Entry 8DC2 (electron microscopy, 2.99 A resolution); this record covers chains A and C of the 4 polymer chains in the assembly.

Chain A:
Name: CasLambda
Organism: uncultured virus
Amino-acid sequence (756 residues; each row starts with the number of its first residue):
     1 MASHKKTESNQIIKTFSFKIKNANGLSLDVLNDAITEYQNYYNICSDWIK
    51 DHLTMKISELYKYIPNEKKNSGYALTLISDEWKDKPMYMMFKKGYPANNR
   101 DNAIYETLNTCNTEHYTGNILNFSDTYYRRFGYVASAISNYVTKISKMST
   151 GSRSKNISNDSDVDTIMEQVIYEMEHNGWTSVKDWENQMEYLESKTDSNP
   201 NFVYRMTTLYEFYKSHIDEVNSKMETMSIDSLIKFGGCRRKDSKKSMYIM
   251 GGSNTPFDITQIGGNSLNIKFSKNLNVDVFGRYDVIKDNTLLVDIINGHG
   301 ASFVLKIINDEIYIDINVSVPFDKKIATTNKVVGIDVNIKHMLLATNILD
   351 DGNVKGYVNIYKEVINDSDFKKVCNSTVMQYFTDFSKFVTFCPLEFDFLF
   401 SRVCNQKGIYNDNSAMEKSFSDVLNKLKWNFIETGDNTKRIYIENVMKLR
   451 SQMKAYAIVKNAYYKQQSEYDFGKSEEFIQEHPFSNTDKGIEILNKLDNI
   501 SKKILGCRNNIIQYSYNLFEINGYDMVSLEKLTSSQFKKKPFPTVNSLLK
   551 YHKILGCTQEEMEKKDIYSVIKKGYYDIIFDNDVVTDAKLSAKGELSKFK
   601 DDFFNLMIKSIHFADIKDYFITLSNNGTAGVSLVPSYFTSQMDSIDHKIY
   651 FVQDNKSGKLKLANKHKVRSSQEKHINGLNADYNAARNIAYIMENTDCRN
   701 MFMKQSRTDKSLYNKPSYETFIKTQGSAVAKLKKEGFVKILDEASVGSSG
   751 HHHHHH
Disordered / not traced: 1-3, 541-595, 653-663, 743-756
Reported in the primary citation:
  - binding site for the 52-nt RNA strand: Glu444, Asn445, Ser451, Gln452, Lys496, Lys503, Asn510, Tyr619
  - binding site for DNA nts: Asn102, Ser253, Asn254
  - specificity-determining residues: Asn102

Chain C:
Molecule: DNA ts
Sequence (46 nucleotides; each row starts with the number of its first residue; numbers below 1 keep their minus sign (DC-34 is residue -34)):
   -34 CATTAACATTACTAAGAGGGTGAAGGTGATGCTACAAACGGTCAAG
Disordered / not traced: -34 to -17, 10-11

How chain A and chain C interact:
Residue-residue contacts (40; chain A residue first):
  His4(A) - DT-2(C)  salt bridge to the phosphate
  His4(A) - DA-1(C)  phosphate contact
  Lys5(A) - DA-1(C)  salt bridge to the phosphate
  Lys5(A) - DC0(C)  base contact
  Lys6(A) - DA-1(C)  hydrogen bond to the phosphate
  Lys6(A) - DC0(C)  phosphate contact
  Glu8(A) - DA-1(C)  base contact
  Ile13(A) - DA-1(C)  base contact
  Lys93(A) - DC-3(C)  phosphate contact
  Phe131(A) - DC0(C)  base contact
  Ser139(A) - DC-3(C)  sugar contact
  Ser139(A) - DT-2(C)  sugar contact
  Asn140(A) - DG-4(C)  base contact
  Thr143(A) - DG-4(C)  hydrogen bond to the sugar
  Lys147(A) - DG-4(C)  salt bridge to the phosphate
  Tyr248(A) - DA-1(C)  sugar contact
  Met250(A) - DA-1(C)  sugar contact
  Ser253(A) - DA2(C)  hydrogen bond to the base
  Asn254(A) - DA3(C)  base contact
  Gly300(A) - DC0(C)  phosphate contact
  Ala301(A) - DA-1(C)  phosphate contact
  Ala301(A) - DC0(C)  hydrogen bond to the phosphate
  Ser302(A) - DA-1(C)  sugar contact
  Asn317(A) - DA-1(C)  hydrogen bond to the base
  Gln480(A) - DG-13(C)  sugar contact
  Gln480(A) - DA-12(C)  sugar contact
  Pro483(A) - DA-11(C)  sugar contact
  Ser485(A) - DA-11(C)  hydrogen bond to the phosphate
  Ser485(A) - DG-10(C)  hydrogen bond to the phosphate
  Leu494(A) - DG-10(C)  phosphate contact
  Thr533(A) - DG-7(C)  phosphate contact
  Thr533(A) - DA-6(C)  phosphate contact
  Lys609(A) - DG-10(C)  base contact
  His612(A) - DT-8(C)  salt bridge to the phosphate
  His612(A) - DG-7(C)  salt bridge to the phosphate
  Phe613(A) - DG-7(C)  phosphate contact
  Ala614(A) - DG-7(C)  hydrogen bond to the phosphate
  Asp615(A) - DG-7(C)  hydrogen bond to the phosphate
  Lys617(A) - DA-6(C)  salt bridge to the phosphate
  Asp618(A) - DA-6(C)  phosphate contact
Interface residues without a listed pair, chain A (37 interface residues in all): Thr15, Val142, Ser146, Tyr463, Ser501, Ser534
Interface residues without a listed pair, chain C (18 interface residues in all): DG-9, DT-5, DA1, DC4

In short:
Chain A and chain C form an interface of 37 and 18 residues respectively; the contacts include 9 hydrogen
bonds and 6 salt bridges. Among the polar pairs are Ser253(A)-DA2(C), Asn317(A)-DA-1(C) and Thr143(A)-DG-4(C).
The paper reports a binding site for the 52-nt RNA strand at Glu444(A), Asn445(A) and Ser451(A) among others;
a binding site for DNA nts at Asn102(A), Ser253(A) and Asn254(A).
Chain A is CasLambda (uncultured virus) and chain C is DNA ts; the structure, Cryo-EM structure of CasLambda
(Cas12l) bound to crRNA and DNA, was determined by electron microscopy.
